Entry 6FOC (X-ray diffraction, 4.00 A resolution); this record covers chains F and G of the 8 polymer chains in the assembly.

# Chain F
Molecule: ATP synthase subunit beta
From: Mycolicibacterium smegmatis MC2 155
Notes: EC 3.6.3.14
Reference sequence: A0R200 (ATPB_MYCS2); residues 1-475 here = UniProt positions 1-475
Chain sequence (475 residues; each row starts with the number of its first residue):
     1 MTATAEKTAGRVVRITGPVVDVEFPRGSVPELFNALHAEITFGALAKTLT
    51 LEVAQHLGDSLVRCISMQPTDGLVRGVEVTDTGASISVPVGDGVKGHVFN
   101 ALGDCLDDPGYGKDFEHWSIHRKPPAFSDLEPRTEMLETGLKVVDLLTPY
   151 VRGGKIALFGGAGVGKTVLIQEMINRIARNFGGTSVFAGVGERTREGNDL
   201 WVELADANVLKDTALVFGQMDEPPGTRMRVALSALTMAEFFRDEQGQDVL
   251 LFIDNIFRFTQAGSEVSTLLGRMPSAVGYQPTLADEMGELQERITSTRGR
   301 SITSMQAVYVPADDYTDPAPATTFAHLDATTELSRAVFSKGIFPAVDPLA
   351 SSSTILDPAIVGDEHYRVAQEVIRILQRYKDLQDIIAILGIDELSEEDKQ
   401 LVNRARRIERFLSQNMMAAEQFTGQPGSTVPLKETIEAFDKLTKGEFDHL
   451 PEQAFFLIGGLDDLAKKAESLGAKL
Unresolved in the structure: 1-7, 42-46, 109-113, 472-475
Metal / ion sites: Mg2+: Thr167 (together with ADP)
Small-molecule neighbours:
  - ADP (adenosine-5'-diphosphate), molecule 1: Gly161, Gly163, Val164, Gly165, Lys166, Thr167, Val168, Arg193, Glu196, Phe338, Phe343, Met416, Ala419, Phe422, Thr423
  - ADP, molecule 2: Ser353, Thr354, Asp357, Tyr366
From the paper describing this entry:
  - Mg2+ coordination: Thr167

# Chain G
Molecule: ATP synthase gamma chain
From: Mycolicibacterium smegmatis MC2 155
Reference sequence: A0R201 (ATPG_MYCS2); residues 1-307 here = UniProt positions 1-307
Chain sequence (307 residues; each row starts with the number of its first residue):
     1 MAATLRELRGRIRSAGSIKKITKAQELIATSRIAKAQARVEAARPYAAEI
    51 TNMLTELAGASALDHPLLVERKQPKRAGVLVVSSDRGLCGAYNANVLRRA
   101 EELFSLLRDEGKDPVLYVVGRKALGYFSFRQRTVVESWTGFSERPTYENA
   151 REIADTLVNAFMAGADDEGDDAGADGILGVDELHIVFTEFRSMLSQTAVA
   201 RRAAPMEVEYVGEVETGPRTLYSFEPDPETLFDALLPRYIATRVYAALLE
   251 AAASESASRRRAMKSATDNADDLIKALTLAANRERQAQITQEISEIVGGA
   301 NALAGSK
Unresolved in the structure: 1-3, 58-83, 109-118, 130-138, 164-187, 199-237, 305-307
From the paper describing this entry:
  - conformationally variable residues (domain motion): Thr22 to Ile33

# How chain F and chain G interact
Pairs across the interface (10; chain F residue first):
  Met273(F) - Ala302(G)  hydrophobic
  Ala387(F) - Asn269(G)  hydrogen bond (backbone-side chain)
  Ile388(F) - Ala266(G)
  Ile388(F) - Asn269(G)
  Leu389(F) - Leu88(G)  hydrophobic
  Asp392(F) - Gly90(G)
  Asp392(F) - Ala91(G)
  Glu393(F) - Leu88(G)  hydrogen bond (side chain-backbone)
  Glu396(F) - Tyr126(G)
  Lys399(F) - Tyr126(G)  hydrogen bond
Interface residues without a listed pair, chain F (9 interface residues in all): Val277
Interface residues without a listed pair, chain G (14 interface residues in all): Ile18, Gly87, Cys89, Phe129, Ala270, Leu273, Gln291

# Overview
Chain F and chain G form an interface of 9 and 14 residues respectively, with 3 hydrogen bonds. Polar pairs
include Ala387(F)-Asn269(G), Glu393(F)-Leu88(G) and Lys399(F)-Tyr126(G). Chain F binds ADP. From the paper:
Mg2+ coordination by Thr167(F); conformational variability at Thr22(G).
Chain F is ATP synthase subunit beta and chain G is ATP synthase gamma chain, both from Mycolicibacterium
smegmatis MC2 155; the structure, F1-ATPase from Mycobacterium smegmatis, was determined by X-ray diffraction.
